6NIJ - chains D and E of the 8 polymer chains in the assembly; structure by electron microscopy, 5.70 A resolution (low resolution: residue-level contacts below are approximate; hydrogen-bond / salt-bridge calls are withheld).

# Chain D
Protein: AMC011 Glycoprotein 41
Organism: Human immunodeficiency virus 1
Chain sequence (345 residues; each row starts with the number of its first residue):
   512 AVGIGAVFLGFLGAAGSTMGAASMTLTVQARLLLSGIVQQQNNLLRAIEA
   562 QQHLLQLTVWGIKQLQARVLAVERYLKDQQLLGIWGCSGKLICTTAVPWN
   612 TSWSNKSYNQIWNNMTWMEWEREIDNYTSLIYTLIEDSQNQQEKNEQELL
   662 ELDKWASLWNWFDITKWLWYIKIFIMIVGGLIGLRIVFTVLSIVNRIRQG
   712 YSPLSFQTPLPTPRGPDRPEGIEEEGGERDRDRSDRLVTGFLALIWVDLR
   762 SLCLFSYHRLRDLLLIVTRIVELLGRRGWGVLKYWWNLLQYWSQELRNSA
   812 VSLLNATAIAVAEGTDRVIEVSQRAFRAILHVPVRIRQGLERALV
Unresolved in the structure: 512-517, 555-568, 665-856
Disulfides: Cys598-Cys604

# Chain E
Protein: AMC011 Glycoprotein 120
Organism: Human immunodeficiency virus 1
Chain sequence (473 residues; numbered 31 to 507 plus 17 insertion-coded residues; 21 numbers in that range are skipped by the numbering (no residue carries them; nothing is unmodelled there); the number before each row is that of its first residue; a row labelled like 138A-138O holds insertion residues (138A, then the next letters in order)):
    31 AEQLWVTVYYGVPVWKEATTTLFCASDARAYDTEVHNVWATHACVPTDPN
    81 PQEVVLENVTENFNMWKNNMVEQMHEDIISLWDQSLKPCVKLTPLCVTLN
   131 CTDLRNAT
138A-138O NTNATNTTSSSRGTM
   150 EGGEIKNCSFNITTSMRDKVQKEYALFYKLDVVPIKNDNTSYRLISCNTS
   200 VITQACPKVSFEPIPIHYCAPAGFAILKCNDKKFNGTGPCTNVSTVQCTH
   250 GIRPVVSTQLLLNGSLAEEEVVIRSANFTDNAKIIIVQLNKSVEINCTRP
   300 NNNTRKSIHI
   312 GPGRAFYTTG
  321A E
   322 IIGDIRQAHCNISGTKWNDTLKQIVVKLKEQFG
   356 NKTIVFNHSSGGDPEIVMHSFNCGGEFFYCNSTQLFNSTW
   403 NDTTGSNYTGTIVLPCRIKQIVNMWQEVGKAMYAPPIKGQIRCSSNITGL
   453 ILIRDGGKNRSE
  464A N
   465 TEIFRPGGGDMRDNWRSELYKYKVVKIEPLGIAPTKAKRRVVQ
Unresolved in the structure: 60-63, 138A-138O, 403-412
Disulfides: Cys54-Cys74, Cys119-Cys205, Cys126-Cys196, Cys131-Cys157, Cys218-Cys247, Cys228-Cys239, Cys296-Cys331, Cys378-Cys445, Cys385-Cys418
Glycans and other covalent adducts: N-acetylglucosamine (NAG) linked to Asn130, Asn160
What the authors report for this chain:
  - post-translational modification sites: Asn160

# Interface between chain D and chain E
Residue-residue contacts - 94 pairs, chain D then chain E:
  Leu520(D) with Val84(E)
  Gly521(D) with Pro43(E)
  Phe522(D) with Pro43(E); Val44(E); Trp45(E); Ala224(E); Val489(E); Ile491(E)
  Leu523(D) with Val84(E); Leu86(E); Leu226(E); Ser243(E); Thr244(E)
  Gly524(D) with Leu86(E)
  Ala525(D) with Val42(E); Pro43(E)
  Ala526(D) with Pro43(E); Trp45(E); Leu86(E); Val89(E)
  Gly527(D) with Asn88(E); Val89(E)
  Met530(D) with Ile496(E); Ala497(E); Pro498(E)
  Ala533(D) with Val42(E)
  Thr536(D) with Gly41(E)
  Leu537(D) with Tyr39(E); Tyr40(E); Gly41(E); Val42(E)
  Gln540(D) with Gly41(E); Val42(E); Pro43(E); Ile491(E); Glu492(E)
  Leu545(D) with Ala221(E); Gly222(E)
  Ser546(D) with Ala221(E)
  Thr569(D) with Asp107(E); Gln114(E)
  Trp571(D) with Thr51(E); Phe53(E)
  Arg585(D) with Ala221(E); Gly222(E); Phe223(E)
  Asp589(D) with Pro493(E)
  Leu593(D) with Tyr40(E)
  Trp596(D) with Val38(E)
  Cys598(D) with Arg503(E)
  Ile603(D) with Val38(E); Tyr39(E)
  Cys604(D) with Thr37(E); Arg503(E)
  Thr605(D) with Trp35(E); Val36(E); Thr37(E); Lys502(E); Arg503(E)
  Thr606(D) with Trp35(E); Val36(E)
  Ala607(D) with Trp35(E)
  Val608(D) with Leu34(E); Trp35(E); Val36(E)
  Pro609(D) with Leu34(E)
  Trp610(D) with Leu34(E); Val36(E); Ile496(E); Pro498(E)
  Asn611(D) with Ala31(E)
  Tyr619(D) with Glu32(E); Leu34(E)
  Trp623(D) with Ala497(E); Pro498(E)
  Trp628(D) with Tyr39(E); Val42(E); Leu494(E); Ile496(E); Ala497(E)
  Met629(D) with Pro43(E); Trp45(E); Val89(E)
  Trp631(D) with Ile496(E)
  Glu632(D) with Val44(E); Leu494(E); Gly495(E)
  Ile642(D) with Val36(E); Ile496(E)
  Glu654(D) with Arg503(E)
  Glu657(D) with Gln507(E)
  Gln658(D) with Gln507(E)
  Leu661(D) with Val506(E); Gln507(E)
Also at the interface, not in a pair above, chain D (50 interface residues in all): Ala541, Leu544, Gln551, Val570, Lys574, Ala578, Ala582, Ile646
Also at the interface, not in a pair above, chain E (52 interface residues in all): Leu52, His72, Val75, Val85, Ser110, Leu111, Pro220, Lys490, Thr499, Ala501

# Overview
The interface between chain D and chain E involves 50 residues on one side and 52 on the other. Covalently
linked N-acetylglucosamine: at Asn130(E) and Asn160(E). From the paper: a modification site at Asn160(E).
Here chain D is AMC011 Glycoprotein 41 and chain E is AMC011 Glycoprotein 120, both from Human
immunodeficiency virus 1. Entry 6NIJ (PGT145 Fab in complex with full length AMC011 HIV-1 Env) was determined
by electron microscopy together with 6OLP from the same study.
